6X50 - chains A and Q of the 9 polymer chains in the assembly; structure by electron microscopy, 3.30 A resolution.

Chain A:
Name: Transcription-repair-coupling factor
Organism: Escherichia coli
Notes: EC 3.6.4.-
Reference sequence: A0A024L3Y3 (A0A024L3Y3_ECOLX); residue numbers follow UniProt; this construct covers 1-1148
Amino-acid sequence (1148 residues; row label = number of the first residue in the row):
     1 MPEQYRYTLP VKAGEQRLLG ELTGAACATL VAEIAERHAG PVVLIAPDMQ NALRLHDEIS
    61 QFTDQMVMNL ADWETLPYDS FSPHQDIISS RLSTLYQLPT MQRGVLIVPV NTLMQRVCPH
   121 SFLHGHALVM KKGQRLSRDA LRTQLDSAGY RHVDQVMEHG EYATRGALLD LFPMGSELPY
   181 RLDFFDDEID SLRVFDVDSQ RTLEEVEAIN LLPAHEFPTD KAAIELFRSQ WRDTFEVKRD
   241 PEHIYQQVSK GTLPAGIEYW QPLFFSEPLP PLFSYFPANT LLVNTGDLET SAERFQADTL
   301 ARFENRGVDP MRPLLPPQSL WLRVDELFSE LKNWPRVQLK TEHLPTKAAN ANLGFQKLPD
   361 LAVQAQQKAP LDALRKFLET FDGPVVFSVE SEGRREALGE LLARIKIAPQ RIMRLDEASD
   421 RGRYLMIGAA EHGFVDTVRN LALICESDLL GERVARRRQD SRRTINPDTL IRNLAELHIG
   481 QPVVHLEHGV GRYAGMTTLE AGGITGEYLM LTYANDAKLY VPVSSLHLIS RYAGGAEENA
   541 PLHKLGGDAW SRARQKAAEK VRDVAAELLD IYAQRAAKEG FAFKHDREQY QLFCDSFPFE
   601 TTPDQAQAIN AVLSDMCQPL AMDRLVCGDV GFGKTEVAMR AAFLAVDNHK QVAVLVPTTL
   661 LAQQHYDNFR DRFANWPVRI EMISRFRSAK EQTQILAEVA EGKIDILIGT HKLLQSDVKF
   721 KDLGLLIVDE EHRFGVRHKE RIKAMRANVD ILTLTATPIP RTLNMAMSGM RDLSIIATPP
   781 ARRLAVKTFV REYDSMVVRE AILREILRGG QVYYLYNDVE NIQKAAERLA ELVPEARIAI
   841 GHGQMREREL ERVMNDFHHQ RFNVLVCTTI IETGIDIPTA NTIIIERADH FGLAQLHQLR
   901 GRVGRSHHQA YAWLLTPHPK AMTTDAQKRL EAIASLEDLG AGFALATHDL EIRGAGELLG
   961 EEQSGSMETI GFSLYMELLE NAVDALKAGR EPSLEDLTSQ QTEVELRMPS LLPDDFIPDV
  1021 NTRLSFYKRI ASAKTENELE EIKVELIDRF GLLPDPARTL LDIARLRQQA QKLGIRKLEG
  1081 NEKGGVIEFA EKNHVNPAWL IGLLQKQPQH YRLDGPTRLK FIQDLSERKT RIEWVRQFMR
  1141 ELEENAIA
Not modelled in the structure: 1-4, 1148
Metal / ion sites: Mg2+: Thr635, Asp729 (together with ATP)
Ligand contacts: ATP (adenosine-5'-triphosphate): Phe597, Phe599, Glu600, Thr601, Thr602, Gln605, Asp629, Val630, Gly631, Phe632, Gly633, Lys634, Thr635, Glu636, Gln664, Asp729, Glu730, Pro780, Ala781, Arg783, Gly874, Asp876, Arg902, Arg905
Reported in the primary citation:
  - binding site for ATP: Gly874, Arg902, Arg905

Chain Q:
Molecule: 64-nt DNA strand
Sequence (64 nucleotides; numbered 1 to 64; the number before each row is that of its first residue):
     1 CCCAACGGCA CCGCTGCAAG GAATAGGATA CTTGCGGGCT AGGCTCTTAT GGCGGCGAAT
    61 ACCC
Not modelled in the structure: 1-9, 43-48

Chain A / chain Q interface:
Residue-residue contacts - 24 pairs, chain A then chain Q:
  Ser688(A) with DA23(Q), phosphate contact
  Lys690(A) with DA22(Q), phosphate contact
  His732(A) with DT32(Q), sugar contact
  Arg733(A) with DT32(Q), hydrogen bond to the base
  Phe734(A) with DC31(Q), sugar contact
  Gly735(A) with DC31(Q), phosphate contact
  Arg737(A) with DC31(Q), phosphate contact
  His738(A) with DC31(Q), sugar contact
  Ile759(A) with DT32(Q), phosphate contact; DT33(Q), phosphate contact
  Arg846(A) with DA25(Q), salt bridge to the phosphate
  Asp889(A) with DC35(Q), phosphate contact
  His890(A) with DG34(Q), phosphate contact
  Gly892(A) with DT33(Q), phosphate contact; DG34(Q), phosphate contact
  Gln895(A) with DT33(Q), sugar contact
  Thr923(A) with DC35(Q), phosphate contact
  Ala926(A) with DC35(Q), phosphate contact
  Arg929(A) with DG34(Q), salt bridge to the phosphate; DC35(Q), salt bridge to the phosphate
  Arg953(A) with DT33(Q), salt bridge to the phosphate
  Glu961(A) with DC31(Q), phosphate contact
  Gln963(A) with DT32(Q), phosphate contact
  Ser964(A) with DT33(Q), hydrogen bond to the phosphate
Interface residues without a listed pair, chain A (26 interface residues in all): Ala365, Gln366, Arg457, Phe891, Asp925
Interface residues without a listed pair, chain Q (9 interface residues in all): DG36

Overview:
Chain A and chain Q form an interface of 26 and 9 residues respectively, with 2 hydrogen bonds and 4 salt
bridges. Among the polar pairs are Arg733(A)-DT32(Q), Ser964(A)-DT33(Q) and Arg846(A)-DA25(Q). Chain A binds
ATP. The Mg2+ site is built by Thr635(A) and Asp729(A). The paper reports a binding site for ATP at Gly874(A),
Arg902(A) and Arg905(A).
Here chain A is Transcription-repair-coupling factor (Escherichia coli) and chain Q is a 64-nt DNA strand.
Entry 6X50 (Mfd-bound E.coli RNA polymerase elongation complex - V state) was determined by electron
microscopy (same publication as 6X26, 6X2F, 6X2N, 6X43, 6X4W and 6X4Y).
